PDB entry 4DO5 | X-ray diffraction, 1.51 A resolution | chains A and B

[Chain A (and B)]
Name: Alpha-N-acetylgalactosaminidase
From: Homo sapiens
Notes: EC 3.2.1.49; chain B of this document is another copy of the same molecule, construct and numbering; everything in this record applies to it too
Reference sequence: P17050 (NAGAB_HUMAN); residue numbers follow UniProt; this construct covers 18-411
Sequence (400 residues; each row starts with the number of its first residue):
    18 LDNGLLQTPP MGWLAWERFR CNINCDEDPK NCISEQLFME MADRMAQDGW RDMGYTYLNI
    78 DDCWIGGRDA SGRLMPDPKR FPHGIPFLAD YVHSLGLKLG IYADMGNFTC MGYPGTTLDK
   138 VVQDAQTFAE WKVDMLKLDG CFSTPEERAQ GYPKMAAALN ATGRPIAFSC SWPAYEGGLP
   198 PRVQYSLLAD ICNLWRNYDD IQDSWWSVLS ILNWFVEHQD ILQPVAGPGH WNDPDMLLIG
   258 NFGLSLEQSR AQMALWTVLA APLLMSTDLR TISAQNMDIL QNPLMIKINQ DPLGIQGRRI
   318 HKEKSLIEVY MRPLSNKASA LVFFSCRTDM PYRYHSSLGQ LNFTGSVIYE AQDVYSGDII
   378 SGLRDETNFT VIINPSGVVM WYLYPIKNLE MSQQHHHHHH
Disordered / not traced: 405-417 (chain B: fully traced)
Sequence notes: engineered mutation Gln201 (Asn in P17050); expression tag (412-417)
Cystine bridges: Cys38-Cys80, Cys42-Cys49, Cys127-Cys158, Cys187-Cys209
Glycans and other covalent adducts: N-acetylglucosamine (NAG) linked to Asn124, Asn177, Asn385
Residues lining bound ligands: 1-deoxygalactonojirimycin (DGJ; (2R,3S,4R,5S)-2-(hydroxymethyl)piperidine-3,4,5-triol): Trp33, Asp78, Asp79, Tyr119, Cys127, Met128, Lys154, Asp156, Tyr192, Arg213, Asp217, Met253
Swiss-Prot annotation at these positions:
  - active site: Asp156 (Nucleophile), Asp217 (Proton donor)
  - binding site (substrate): Asp78, Asp79, Lys154, Ser188, Arg213, Asp217
  - modified residue (Phosphoserine): Ser322, Ser332
  - glycosylation (N-linked (GlcNAc...) asparagine): Asn124, Asn177, Asn359, Asn385
What the authors report for this chain:
  - binding site for 1-deoxygalactonojirimycin: Asp156
  - conformationally variable residues: Asp156
  - disease-associated variants - E367K: unchanged stability
  - disease-associated variants - S160C: increased localization to DGJ or DGJNAc
  - disease-associated variants - R329W: abolished localization
  - disease-associated variants - S160C: increased expression in response to DGJ or DGJNAc

[How chain A and chain B interact]
Pairs across the interface (37):
  Glu34(A) - Thr345(B)
  Glu34(A) - Asp346(B)
  Arg35(A) - Met347(B)
  Arg35(A) - Pro348(B)
  Phe36(A) - Met347(B)
  Arg37(A) - Thr345(B)  hydrogen bond (side chain-backbone)
  Arg37(A) - Asp346(B)
  Arg37(A) - Met347(B)
  Glu44(A) - Arg350(B)  hydrogen bond (backbone-side chain)
  Asp45(A) - Arg350(B)  salt bridge
  Gln219(A) - Thr345(B)
  Asp220(A) - Thr345(B)  hydrogen bond (backbone-backbone)
  Phe259(A) - Ser262(B)  hydrogen bond (backbone-side chain)
  Phe259(A) - Pro348(B)  hydrophobic
  Phe259(A) - Asn391(B)
  Phe259(A) - Pro392(B)
  Gly260(A) - Ser262(B)
  Gly260(A) - Gln265(B)  hydrogen bond (backbone-side chain)
  Leu261(A) - Ser262(B)
  Ser262(A) - Phe259(B)  hydrogen bond (side chain-backbone)
  Ser262(A) - Leu261(B)
  Gln265(A) - Gly260(B)  hydrogen bond (side chain-backbone)
  Thr345(A) - Glu34(B)
  Thr345(A) - Arg37(B)
  Thr345(A) - Gln219(B)
  Thr345(A) - Asp220(B)  hydrogen bond (backbone-backbone)
  Asp346(A) - Glu34(B)
  Asp346(A) - Arg37(B)
  Met347(A) - Arg35(B)
  Met347(A) - Phe36(B)
  Met347(A) - Arg37(B)
  Pro348(A) - Arg35(B)
  Pro348(A) - Phe259(B)  hydrophobic
  Arg350(A) - Glu44(B)
  Arg350(A) - Asp45(B)
  Asn391(A) - Phe259(B)
  Pro392(A) - Phe259(B)
Other interface residues (no listed pair), chain A (25 interface residues in all): Asn39, Ser221, Trp223, Glu264, Ser393
Other interface residues (no listed pair), chain B (25 interface residues in all): Asn39, Ser221, Trp223, Glu264, Ser393

[Overview]
Chain A and chain B each contribute 25 residues to their interface, with 8 hydrogen bonds and 1 salt bridge.
Polar contacts include Asp45(A)-Arg350(B), Arg37(A)-Thr345(B) and Glu44(A)-Arg350(B). The paper reports a
binding site for 1-deoxygalactonojirimycin at Asp156(A); S160C of chain A increases localization to DGJ or
DGJNAc; 3 substitutions were tested in all.
Chain A and chain B are both Alpha-N-acetylgalactosaminidase (Homo sapiens); the structure, Pharmacological
chaperones for human alpha-N-acetylgalactosaminidase, was determined by X-ray diffraction, deposited together
with 4DO4 and 4DO6.
